8EYQ - chains T and A of the 18 polymer chains in the assembly; structure by electron microscopy, 3.30 A resolution.

Chain T:
Molecule: 30S ribosomal protein S20
Organism: Escherichia coli
UniProtKB: C3TRH7 (C3TRH7_ECOLX); numbering as in UniProt (aligned over 1-87)
Amino-acid sequence (87 residues; numbered 1 to 87; the number before each row is that of its first residue):
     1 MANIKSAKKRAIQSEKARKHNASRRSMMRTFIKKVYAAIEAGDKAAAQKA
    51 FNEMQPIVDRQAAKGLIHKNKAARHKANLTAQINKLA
Not modelled in the structure: 1

Chain A:
Molecule: 16S_rRNA
Organism: Escherichia coli
Sequence (1540 nucleotides; each row starts with the number of its first residue):
     1 AAAUUGAAGAGUUUGAUCAUGGCUCAGAUUGAACGCUGGCGGCAGGCCUA
    51 ACACAUGCAAGUCGAACGGUAACAGGAAGAAGCUUGCUUCUUUGCUGACG
   101 AGUGGCGGACGGGUGAGUAAUGUCUGGGAAACUGCCUGAUGGAGGGGGAU
   151 AACUACUGGAAACGGUAGCUAAUACCGCAUAACGUCGCAAGACCAAAGAG
   201 GGGGACCUUCGGGCCUCUUGCCAUCGGAUGUGCCCAGAUGGGAUUAGCUA
   251 GUAGGUGGGGUAACGGCUCACCUAGGCGACGAUCCCUAGCUGGUCUGAGA
   301 GGAUGACCAGCCACACUGGAACUGAGACACGGUCCAGACUCCUACGGGAG
   351 GCAGCAGUGGGGAAUAUUGCACAAUGGGCGCAAGCCUGAUGCAGCCAUGC
   401 CGCGUGUAUGAAGAAGGCCUUCGGGUUGUAAAGUACUUUCAGCGGGGAGG
   451 AAGGGAGUAAAGUUAAUACCUUUGCUCAUUGACGUUACCCGCAGAAGAAG
   501 CACCGGCUAACUCCGUGCCAGCAGCCGCGGUAAUACGGAGGGUGCAAGCG
   551 UUAAUCGGAAUUACUGGGCGUAAAGCGCACGCAGGCGGUUUGUUAAGUCA
   601 GAUGUGAAAUCCCCGGGCUCAACCUGGGAACUGCAUCUGAUACUGGCAAG
   651 CUUGAGUCUCGUAGAGGGGGGUAGAAUUCCAGGUGUAGCGGUGAAAUGCG
   701 UAGAGAUCUGGAGGAAUACCGGUGGCGAAGGCGGCCCCCUGGACGAAGAC
   751 UGACGCUCAGGUGCGAAAGCGUGGGGAGCAAACAGGAUUAGAUACCCUGG
   801 UAGUCCACGCCGUAAACGAUGUCGACUUGGAGGUUGUGCCCUUGAGGCGU
   851 GGCUUCCGGAGCUAACGCGUUAAGUCGACCGCCUGGGGAGUACGGCCGCA
   901 AGGUUAAAACUCAAAUGAAUUGACGGGGGCCCGCACAAGCGGUGGAGCAU
   951 GUGGUUUAAUUCGAUGCAACGCGAAGAACCUUACCUGGUCUUGACAUCCA
  1001 CGGAAGUUUUCAGAGAUGAGAAUGUGCCUUCGGGAACCGUGAGACAGGUG
  1051 CUGCAUGGCUGUCGUCAGCUCGUGUUGUGAAAUGUUGGGUUAAGUCCCGC
  1101 AACGAGCGCAACCCUUAUCCUUUGUUGCCAGCGGUCCGGCCGGGAACUCA
  1151 AAGGAGACUGCCAGUGAUAAACUGGAGGAAGGUGGGGAUGACGUCAAGUC
  1201 AUCAUGGCCCUUACGACCAGGGCUACACACGUGCUACAAUGGCGCAUACA
  1251 AAGAGAAGCGACCUCGCGAGAGCAAGCGGACCUCAUAAAGUGCGUCGUAG
  1301 UCCGGAUUGGAGUCUGCAACUCGACUCCAUGAAGUCGGAAUCGCUAGUAA
  1351 UCGUGGAUCAGAAUGCCACGGUGAAUACGUUCCCGGGCCUUGUACACACC
  1401 GCCCGUCACACCAUGGGAGUGGGUUGCAAAAGAAGUAGGUAGCUUAACCU
  1451 UCGGGAGGGCGCUUACCACUUUGUGAUUCAUGACUGGGGUGAAGUCGUAA
  1501 CAAGGUAACCGUAGGGGAACCUGCGGUUGGAUCACCUCCU
Not modelled in the structure: 1401-1407, 1494-1501
Modified residues: 2MG (2N-methylguanosine-5'-monophosphate) at position 1207
What the authors report for this chain:
  - conformationally variable residues (order/disorder transition): C1397 to C1400, A1502 to G1505

How chain T and chain A interact:
Residue-residue contacts (62; chain T residue first):
  Ala2(T) with G332(A), phosphate contact; U333(A), hydrogen bond to the phosphate
  Asn3(T) with G331(A), hydrogen bond to the sugar; G332(A), phosphate contact; G351(A), phosphate contact
  Ile4(T) with A60(A), sugar contact; G332(A), phosphate contact
  Ser6(T) with G61(A), base contact; G107(A), hydrogen bond to the base
  Lys9(T) with U103(A), salt bridge to the phosphate
  Arg10(T) with C106(A), base contact; G107(A), hydrogen bond to the base; G108(A), base contact
  Gln13(T) with G104(A), phosphate contact; G105(A), phosphate contact
  Ser14(T) with C322(A), base contact; U323(A), hydrogen bond to the sugar
  Ala17(T) with U323(A), phosphate contact
  Arg18(T) with C322(A), sugar contact; U1436(A), salt bridge to the phosphate
  His20(T) with C176(A), salt bridge to the phosphate
  Asn21(T) with U323(A), hydrogen bond to the phosphate; G324(A), phosphate contact
  Ser23(T) with G1458(A), phosphate contact
  Ser26(T) with G1458(A), hydrogen bond to the phosphate
  Met27(T) with G1457(A), sugar contact; G1458(A), phosphate contact
  Arg29(T) with A1437(A), salt bridge to the phosphate; G1438(A), salt bridge to the phosphate
  Thr30(T) with G1458(A), hydrogen bond to the phosphate
  Lys33(T) with G1438(A), salt bridge to the phosphate; G1439(A), salt bridge to the phosphate
  Lys34(T) with A1456(A), phosphate contact; G1457(A), salt bridge to the phosphate
  Tyr36(T) with G259(A), hydrogen bond to the phosphate
  Gln55(T) with A192(A), base contact; C193(A), sugar contact
  Pro56(T) with C193(A), phosphate contact
  Asp59(T) with C193(A), sugar contact
  Arg60(T) with G177(A), salt bridge to the phosphate; C178(A), salt bridge to the phosphate; C194(A), phosphate contact; A195(A), salt bridge to the phosphate
  Ala63(T) with C194(A), sugar contact
  Lys64(T) with G177(A), salt bridge to the phosphate; A196(A), phosphate contact
  His68(T) with C132(A), phosphate contact; U133(A), salt bridge to the phosphate; A262(A), sugar contact
  Asn70(T) with C132(A), phosphate contact; A262(A), hydrogen bond to the sugar
  Lys71(T) with U261(A), salt bridge to the phosphate
  Ala73(T) with U185(A), sugar contact
  Arg74(T) with U261(A), salt bridge to the phosphate; A262(A), salt bridge to the phosphate; A263(A), salt bridge to the phosphate
  His75(T) with G260(A), phosphate contact
  Lys76(T) with U185(A), hydrogen bond to the base; C186(A), hydrogen bond to the sugar
  Ala77(T) with C186(A), phosphate contact
  Thr80(T) with C186(A), sugar contact
  Gln82(T) with G258(A), sugar contact
Other interface residues (no listed pair), chain T (46 interface residues in all): Lys5, Ala7, Ala11, Ala22, Arg24, Arg25, Gln61, Lys69, Asn78, Lys85
Other interface residues (no listed pair), chain A (45 interface residues in all): G102, C175, G184, G187, G1459

In short:
46 residues of chain T and 45 residues of chain A are in contact; the contacts include 12 hydrogen bonds and
17 salt bridges. Among the polar pairs are Ser6(T)-G107(A), Arg10(T)-G107(A) and Lys76(T)-U185(A). The paper
reports conformational variability at C1397(A) and A1502(A).
Chain T is 30S ribosomal protein S20 and chain A is 16S_rRNA, both from Escherichia coli; the structure,
30S_delta_ksgA_h44_inactive_conformation, was determined by electron microscopy (same publication as 8EYT).
